PDB entry 9C2T | electron microscopy, 3.10 A resolution | chains A and C of the 7 polymer chains in the assembly

== Chain A (and C) ==
Molecule: Capsid protein 2
From: Human parvovirus B19
Notes: chain C of this document is another copy of the same molecule, construct and numbering; everything in this record applies to it too
UniProtKB: Q784T0 (Q784T0_PAVHB); residues 2-554 here = UniProt positions 2-554
Sequence (553 residues; each row starts with the number of its first residue):
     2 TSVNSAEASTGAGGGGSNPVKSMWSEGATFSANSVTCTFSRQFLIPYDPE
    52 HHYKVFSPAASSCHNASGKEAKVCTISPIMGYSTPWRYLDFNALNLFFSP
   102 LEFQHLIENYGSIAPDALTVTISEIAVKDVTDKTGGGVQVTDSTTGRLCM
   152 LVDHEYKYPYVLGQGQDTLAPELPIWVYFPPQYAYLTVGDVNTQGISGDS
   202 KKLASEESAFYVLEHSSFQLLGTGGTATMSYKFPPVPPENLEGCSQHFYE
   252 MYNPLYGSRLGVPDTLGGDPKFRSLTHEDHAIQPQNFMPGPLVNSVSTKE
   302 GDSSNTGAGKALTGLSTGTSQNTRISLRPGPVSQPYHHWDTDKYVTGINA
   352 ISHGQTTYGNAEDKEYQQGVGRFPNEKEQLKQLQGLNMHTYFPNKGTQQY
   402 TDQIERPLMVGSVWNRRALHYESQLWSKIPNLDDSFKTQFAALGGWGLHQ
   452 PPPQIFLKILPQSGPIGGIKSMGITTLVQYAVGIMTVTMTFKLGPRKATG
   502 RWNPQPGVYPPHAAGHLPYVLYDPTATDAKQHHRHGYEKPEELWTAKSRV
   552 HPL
Disordered / not traced: 63-72, 303-311, 359-368, 395-401

== How chain A and chain C interact ==
Residue-residue contacts (46):
  Ser100(A) with Trp503(C)
  Pro101(A) with Trp503(C); Pro505(C)
  Leu102(A) with Thr500(C); Arg502(C); Trp503(C), hydrogen bond (backbone-backbone); Asn504(C); Gln506(C)
  Gln105(A) with Pro505(C); Gln506(C), hydrogen bond (side chain-backbone)
  His106(A) with Arg497(C)
  Glu109(A) with Arg550(C), salt bridge
  Asn110(A) with Asn110(C); Arg497(C), hydrogen bond
  Leu174(A) with Trp503(C), hydrophobic
  Pro175(A) with Trp503(C)
  Arg497(A) with His106(C); Asn110(C), hydrogen bond
  Thr500(A) with Leu102(C)
  Arg502(A) with Leu102(C)
  Trp503(A) with Ser100(C); Pro101(C); Leu102(C), hydrogen bond (backbone-backbone); Leu174(C), hydrophobic; Pro175(C); Tyr520(C); Tyr538(C), hydrogen bond
  Asn504(A) with Leu102(C); Tyr520(C); Val521(C)
  Pro505(A) with Pro101(C); Leu102(C), hydrophobic; Gln105(C); Tyr520(C); Trp545(C), hydrophobic
  Gln506(A) with Leu102(C); Gln105(C), hydrogen bond (backbone-side chain)
  Tyr510(A) with Tyr510(C), hydrophobic
  Pro511(A) with Gly508(C)
  Tyr520(A) with Trp503(C); Asn504(C); Pro505(C)
  Val521(A) with Asn504(C)
  Tyr538(A) with Trp503(C), hydrogen bond
  Trp545(A) with Pro505(C), hydrophobic
  Arg550(A) with Glu109(C), salt bridge
Other interface residues (no listed pair), chain A (28 interface residues in all): Glu173, Gly501, Gly508, Val509, Pro519
Other interface residues (no listed pair), chain C (28 interface residues in all): Glu173, Gly501, Pro507, Val509, Pro511

== Overview ==
Chain A and chain C each contribute 28 residues to their interface; the contacts include 8 hydrogen bonds and
2 salt bridges. Polar pairs include Glu109(A)-Arg550(C), Gln105(A)-Gln506(C) and Asn110(A)-Arg497(C).
Both chains are Capsid protein 2 (Human parvovirus B19). Entry 9C2T (Infectious B19V capsid) was determined by
electron microscopy together with 9C4N, 9C27, 9C4F and 9D7K from the same study.
